Entry 4R78 (X-ray diffraction, 1.45 A resolution); this record covers chain A.

Chain A:
Molecule: Choline kinase
Organism: Streptococcus pneumoniae
Notes: EC 2.7.1.32
UniProtKB: Q93MI3 (Q93MI3_STREE); numbering as in UniProt (aligned over 1-289)
Chain sequence (309 residues; each row starts with the number of its first residue; numbers below 1 keep their minus sign (Met-19 is residue -19)):
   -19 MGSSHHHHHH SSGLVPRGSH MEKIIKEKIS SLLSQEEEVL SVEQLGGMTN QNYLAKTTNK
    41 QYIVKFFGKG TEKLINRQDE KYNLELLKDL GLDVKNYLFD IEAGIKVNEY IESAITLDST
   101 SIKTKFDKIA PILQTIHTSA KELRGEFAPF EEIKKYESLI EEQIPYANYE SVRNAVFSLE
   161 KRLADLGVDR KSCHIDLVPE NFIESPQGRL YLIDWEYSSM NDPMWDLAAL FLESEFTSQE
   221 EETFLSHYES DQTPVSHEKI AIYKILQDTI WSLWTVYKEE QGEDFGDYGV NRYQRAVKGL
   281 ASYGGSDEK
Disordered / not traced: -19 to -3, 285-289
Construct notes: expression tag (-19 to 0)
Residues lining bound ligands: adenosine monophosphate (AMP): Leu25, Asn32, Ile43, Lys45, Val74, Glu89, Tyr90, Ile91, Ala94, Thr96, Glu180, Asn181, Ile183, Ile193, Asp194
What the authors report for this chain:
  - binding site for 2-(N-morpholino)-ethanesulfonic acid: Gln31, Lys45, Asp176, Tyr197, Glu213, Trp251, Trp254, Tyr268
  - binding site for adenosine monophosphate: Asn32, Ile43, Glu89, Tyr90, Ile91, Thr96, Glu180, Asn181, Ile183, Asp194
  - conformationally variable residues (loop rearrangement): Thr29
  - catalytic residues: Asp176, Asn181, Asp194, Glu196
  - mutagenesis - T29A, D176A: decreased catalytic activity
  - mutagenesis - T29S: unchanged catalytic activity

In short:
Bound to chain A: adenosine monophosphate. The paper reports catalytic residues Asp176, Asn181 and Asp194
among others; T29A and D176A reduce catalytic activity.
Chain A is Choline kinase (Streptococcus pneumoniae); the structure, Crystal structure of LicA in complex with
AMP, was determined by X-ray diffraction (same publication as 4R77 and 4R7B).
